PDB entry 7A4P | electron microscopy, 4.20 A resolution (low resolution: residue-level contacts below are approximate; hydrogen-bond / salt-bridge calls are withheld) | chains B and C of the 20 polymer chains in the assembly

== Chain B ==
Protein: Photosystem I P700 chlorophyll a apoprotein A2
From: Chlorella ohadii
Notes: EC 1.97.1.12
UniProt: W8SUA3 (W8SUA3_CHLSO); residues 4-734 here correspond to UniProt positions 3-733 (UniProt number = residue number - 1)
Chain sequence (731 residues; each row starts with the number of its first residue):
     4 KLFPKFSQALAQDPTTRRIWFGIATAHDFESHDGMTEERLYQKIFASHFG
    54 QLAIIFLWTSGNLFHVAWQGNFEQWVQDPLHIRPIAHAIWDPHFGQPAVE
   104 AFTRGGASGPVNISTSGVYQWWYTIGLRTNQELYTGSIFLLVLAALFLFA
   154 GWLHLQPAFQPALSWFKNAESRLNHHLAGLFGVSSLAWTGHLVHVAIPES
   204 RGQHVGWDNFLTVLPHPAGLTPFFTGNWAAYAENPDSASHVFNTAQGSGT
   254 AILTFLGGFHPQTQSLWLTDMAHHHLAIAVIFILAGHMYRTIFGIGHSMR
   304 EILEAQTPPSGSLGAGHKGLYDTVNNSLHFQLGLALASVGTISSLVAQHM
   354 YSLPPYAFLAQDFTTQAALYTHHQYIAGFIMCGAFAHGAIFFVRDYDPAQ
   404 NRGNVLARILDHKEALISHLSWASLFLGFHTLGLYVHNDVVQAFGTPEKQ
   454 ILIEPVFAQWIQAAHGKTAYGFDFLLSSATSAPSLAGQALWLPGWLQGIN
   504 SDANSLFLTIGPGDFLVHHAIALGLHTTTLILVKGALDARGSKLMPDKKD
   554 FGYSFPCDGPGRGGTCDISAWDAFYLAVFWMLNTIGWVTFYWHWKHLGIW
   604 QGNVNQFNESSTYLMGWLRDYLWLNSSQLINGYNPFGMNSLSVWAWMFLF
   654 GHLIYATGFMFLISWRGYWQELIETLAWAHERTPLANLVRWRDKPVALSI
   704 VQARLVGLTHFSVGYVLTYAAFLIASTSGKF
Construct notes: conflict Lys4 (Thr3 in W8SUA3), Leu5 (Lys4 in W8SUA3), Ala241 (Val240 in W8SUA3), Ala402 (Glu401 in W8SUA3), Gln403 (Ala402 in W8SUA3)
Bound ions: chlorophyll a Mg (25 sites), coordinated by His30, His51, His68, Asp94, His96, His157, His178, His197, His276, His277, His278, His290, His300, His352, His375, His376 and 9 more; 4Fe-4S cluster Fe: Cys560, Cys569 (shared with 2 residues of chain A)
Ligand contacts:
  - beta-carotene (BCR), molecule 1: Phe6, Ile26, Val692
  - beta-carotene (BCR), molecule 2: Leu55, Ile58, Phe59, Trp61, Phe150, Gly182, Leu183, Val186, Ser187
  - beta-carotene (BCR), molecule 3: Phe59, Thr62, Leu66, Trp124, Trp125, Ile128, Leu130, Gly139, Phe142, Leu143, Trp210
  - beta-carotene (BCR), molecule 4: Leu189, Leu223, Phe226, Phe227, Val283, Ile286, Leu287, His290, Ile298
  - beta-carotene (BCR), molecule 5: Phe333, Leu337, Ala340, Thr344, Met384, Ala387, Phe388, Gly391, Phe394, Phe395, Leu409, Ala539
  - beta-carotene (BCR), molecule 6: Ile412, Val536, Leu540
  - beta-carotene (BCR), molecule 7: Phe432, Leu435, Val439
  - beta-carotene (BCR), molecule 8: Trp649, Met650, Phe653, Trp672, Leu675, Ile676, Leu679
  - chlorophyll a isomer (CL0): Leu621, Leu625, Trp626
  - chlorophyll a (CLA), molecule 1: Phe6, Phe9, Gly25, Ile26, Ala29, His30, Phe32, His35, Ser50, Gln54, Ile57
  - chlorophyll a (CLA), molecule 2: Thr19, Ile22, Trp23, Ile676, Leu679, Ala680, His683, Val692, Arg693, Trp694, Arg695, Asp696, Pro698, Val699
  - chlorophyll a (CLA), molecule 3: Trp23, Phe653, Leu656, Ile657, Thr660, Met663, Phe664, Leu701, Val709, Thr712, His713, Val716
  - chlorophyll a (CLA), molecule 4: Ala27, His30, Asp31, His332, Leu335, Leu339, Phe382, Ile383, Cys385, Gly386, Ala389, His390, Ile393, Arg397, Tyr556, Trp574, Phe577, Thr712, Val716, Leu720
  - chlorophyll a (CLA), molecule 5: His30, Phe32, Glu33, Tyr44, Ile47, Ser50, His51, Gln54, Leu55, Ile58, Phe169, Arg175, His179, Leu183, Phe184, Leu331, His332, Gln334, Leu335, Ala338, Leu339, Val342
  - chlorophyll a (CLA), molecule 6: His30, Gln54, Ile57, Ile58, Trp61, Leu339, Ile379, Phe382, Ile383
  - chlorophyll a (CLA), molecule 7: Phe48, Phe52, Leu146, Leu149, Phe150, Ala153, Leu156, His157, Ala161, Phe162, Pro164, Trp168
  - chlorophyll a (CLA), molecule 8: Phe48, His51, Phe52, Leu55, Trp124, Trp168, Phe169, Asn171, Ser174, Arg175, His178, His179, Gly182, Leu183, Phe184, Tyr359
  - chlorophyll a (CLA), molecule 9: Ile57, Leu60, Trp61, Ser63, Gly64, Phe67, His68, Trp71, Gln72, His90, Ala91, Trp93, Leu144
  - chlorophyll a (CLA), molecule 10: Ile58, Trp61, Thr62, Ser119, Gly120, Val121, Trp124, Val186, Ser187, Ala190, Val342, Ile345, Ser346, Val349, Met353, Tyr359, Leu372, His375, His376, Ile379, Ile383
  - chlorophyll a (CLA), molecule 11: Trp61, Asn65, His68, Val69, Ala89, His90, Asn115, Ile116, Ser117, Thr118, Ser119, Val121, Val646, Trp647, Met650
  - chlorophyll a (CLA), molecule 12: Trp61, Asn65, Thr118, Ser119, Ala371, Leu372, Thr374, His375, Tyr378, Ile379, Phe382, Trp647, Met650, Val719, Leu720, Tyr722, Ala723, Ile727
  - chlorophyll a (CLA), molecule 13: His90, Ala91, Ile92, Trp93, Asp94, His96, Phe97, Phe105, Asn115, Ser645, Val646, Trp649
  - chlorophyll a (CLA), molecule 14: Trp124, Thr127, Ile128, Leu183, Phe184, Ser187, Ser188, Trp191, Leu269, Met274, His277, His278, Ile281, Phe285, Ile345, Leu348, Val349, His352, Met353, Pro358, Tyr359
  - chlorophyll a (CLA), molecule 15: Ile128, Gly129, Leu130, Glu135, Thr138, Gly139, Phe142, Ser187, Ala190, Trp191, Gly193, His194, His197, Val198, Val208, Gly209, Trp210, Phe213
  - chlorophyll a (CLA), molecule 16: Trp168, Asn171, Ser174, His178, Thr294, Ile295, Phe296
  - chlorophyll a (CLA), molecule 17: Ala172, Arg175, Leu176, His179, Leu180, Phe184, Met302, Leu306, Tyr324, Val327, Asn328, Leu337, Ala338, Ser341, Val342, Ile345
  - chlorophyll a (CLA), molecule 18: Leu176, Leu180, Phe184, Ile284, Phe285, Ala288, Met291, Tyr292, Met302, Ile305, Leu306
  - chlorophyll a (CLA), molecule 19: Asn177, His178, Ala181, Gly182, Val186, Ile286, His290, Tyr292, Thr294, Phe296, Ile298
  - chlorophyll a (CLA), molecule 20: Val186, Leu189, Ala190, Thr192, Gly193, Val196, His197, Phe213, Leu214, Val216, Leu217, Pro218, His219, Gly222, Leu223, Phe227, Tyr234, Leu256, Leu279
  - chlorophyll a (CLA), molecule 21: Phe226, Trp231, Ala232, Tyr234, Ala235, Leu256, Phe258, His276, Leu279, Ala280, Val283, Ile284, Leu287, Leu493
  - chlorophyll a (CLA), molecule 22: Thr257, Phe258, Gly260, Leu269, Asp273, Met274, His276, His277, Ala280, Ile281, Ile284, His352, Leu356, Trp494, Trp498
  - chlorophyll a (CLA), molecule 23: Leu287, His290, Met291, Ile298, Gly299, His300
  - chlorophyll a (CLA), molecule 24: Met291, His300, Glu304, Ile305, Ala308, Gln309
  - chlorophyll a (CLA), molecule 25: Ile305, Leu306, Gln309, Leu316, His320, Leu323, Val327, Phe333, Val408, Leu409, Ile412
  - chlorophyll a (CLA), molecule 26: Ala308, Gln309, Thr310, Pro311, Pro312, Ser315, Leu316
  - chlorophyll a (CLA), molecule 27: Ser315, Leu316, Val408, Arg411, Ile412, Asp414, His415, Ala418, Leu419, His422
  - chlorophyll a (CLA), molecule 28: Leu337, Ala340, Ser341, Thr344, Ile345, Leu348, Gln351, His352, Tyr354, Ser355, Leu356, Trp498, Leu509, Phe510
  - chlorophyll a (CLA), molecule 29: Thr344, Ser347, Leu348, Gln351, Gln377, Gly381, Met384, Phe388, Leu528, Thr531, Thr532, Leu535, Met584, Thr587, Ile588
  - chlorophyll a (CLA), molecule 30: Gln351, Tyr354, Tyr373, Gln377, Phe460, Ala461, Trp463, Ile464, Gln465, Phe510, Leu511, Ile513, His521, Ile524, Leu528, Val591, Tyr594, Trp595, Lys598
  - chlorophyll a (CLA), molecule 31: Ala418, His422, Trp425
  - chlorophyll a (CLA), molecule 32: Leu419, His422, Leu423, Trp425, Ala426, Ala525, Leu528, His529, Thr532
  - chlorophyll a (CLA), molecule 33: Ser421, Ser424, Trp425, Leu428, Phe432
  - chlorophyll a (CLA), molecule 34: Ser424, Ser427, Leu428, Gly431, Phe432, Leu435, Leu526, Thr530, Leu533, Ile534, Leu579, Phe582, Trp583
  - chlorophyll a (CLA), molecule 35: Trp425, Phe429, Leu430, Glu457, Pro458, Val459, Phe460, Ala461, Asp517, Phe518, His521, His522, Ala525, His529
  - chlorophyll a (CLA), molecule 36: Trp425, Leu428, Phe429, Phe432, His433
  - chlorophyll a (CLA), molecule 37: His433, Gly436, Leu437, Val439, His440, Val443, Lys452, Ile454
  - chlorophyll a (CLA), molecule 38: Thr434, Leu435, Tyr438, Ala523, Leu526, Asn586, Trp590, Phe593, Leu617, Trp620, Leu625, Ser629, Ile633, Phe651, His655, Tyr658, Tyr718, Thr721, Tyr722, Phe725
  - chlorophyll a (CLA), molecule 39: Leu435, Val439, Asp442, Val443, Leu526, Phe582, Trp583, Asn586, Trp590, Leu617, Leu621, Tyr658, Phe714
  - chlorophyll a (CLA), molecule 40: Phe460, Trp463, Phe477
  - chlorophyll a (CLA), molecule 41: Trp463, Ile464, Ala467, His468, Leu478, Leu479, Trp494, Trp498
  - chlorophyll a (CLA), molecule 42: Leu478, Ala485, Pro486, Ala489, Gly490, Leu493, Trp494
  - chlorophyll a (CLA), molecule 43: Trp649, Leu652, Phe653, His655, Leu656, Tyr658, Ala659, Phe662
  - chlorophyll a (CLA), molecule 44: Leu656, Ala659, Thr660, Phe662, Met663, Ile666, Tyr671, Trp672, Leu675
  - chlorophyll a (CLA), molecule 45: Leu679, Ala682, His683, Thr686, Ala689, Val692
  - chlorophyll a (CLA), molecule 46: Trp681, Ala682, Arg685, Thr686, Pro687
  - chlorophyll a (CLA), molecule 47: Pro687, Leu688, Ala689
  - beta,beta-caroten-4-one (ECH): Ile57, Leu60, Leu151
  - phylloquinone (PQN): Trp23, Met663, Phe664, Ser667, Trp668, Arg669, Trp672, Ile676, Ala700, Leu701, Ser702, Ala706
  - phosphatidylethanolamine (PTY): Phe429, His433, Thr434, Leu437, Ile454, Ile456, Phe518, His522
  - 4Fe-4S cluster (SF4): Cys560, Gly562, Pro563, Thr568, Cys569, Trp668, Arg707

== Chain C ==
Protein: Photosystem I iron-sulfur center
From: Chlorella ohadii
Notes: EC 1.97.1.12
UniProt: W8SKM2 (W8SKM2_CHLSO); numbering as in UniProt (aligned over 2-81)
Chain sequence (80 residues; each row starts with the number of its first residue):
     2 SHTVKIYDTCIGCTQCVRACPTDVLEMVPWDGCKANQIASAPRTEDCVGC
    52 KRCESACPTDFLSVRVYLGSETTRSMGLAY
Bound ions: 4Fe-4S cluster Fe site 1: Cys11, Cys14, Cys17, Cys58; 4Fe-4S cluster Fe site 2: Cys21, Cys48, Cys51, Cys54
Ligand contacts:
  - 4Fe-4S cluster (SF4), molecule 1: Val5, Cys21, Pro22, Thr23, Val25, Leu26, Asp47, Cys48, Val49, Gly50, Cys51, Lys52, Arg53, Cys54, Val67
  - 4Fe-4S cluster (SF4), molecule 2: Ile7, Cys11, Ile12, Gly13, Cys14, Thr15, Gln16, Cys17, Met28, Ala40, Cys58, Pro59, Thr60, Ser64, Val65

== Interface between chain B and chain C ==
Pairs across the interface (33; chain B residue first):
  Ala12(B) with Ser71(C)
  Asp16(B) with Glu72(C)
  Pro17(B) with Glu72(C); Thr74(C)
  Thr18(B) with Leu79(C)
  Arg20(B) with Glu72(C); Met77(C)
  Met548(B) with Arg66(C)
  Pro549(B) with Phe62(C)
  Asp550(B) with Phe62(C); Arg66(C)
  Phe554(B) with Arg66(C); Val67(C); Tyr68(C)
  Asp561(B) with Lys52(C); Glu55(C); Arg66(C)
  Gly562(B) with Lys52(C)
  Pro563(B) with Cys51(C)
  Gly564(B) with Ser56(C)
  Arg565(B) with Phe62(C); Leu63(C)
  Arg669(B) with Met77(C)
  Gln673(B) with Leu79(C); Tyr81(C)
  Glu677(B) with Ala80(C); Tyr81(C)
  Ala680(B) with Tyr81(C)
  Glu684(B) with Tyr81(C)
  Lys697(B) with Tyr81(C)
  Pro698(B) with Tyr81(C)
  Val699(B) with Leu79(C); Tyr81(C)
Interface residues without a listed pair, chain B (24 interface residues in all): Leu547, Asp553
Interface residues without a listed pair, chain C (17 interface residues in all): Thr73

== Overview ==
Chain B and chain C form an interface of 24 and 17 residues respectively. Chain B binds chlorophyll a isomer,
47 copies of chlorophyll a, 8 copies of beta-carotene, 4Fe-4S cluster and phylloquinone among other ligands.
Bound to chain C: 4Fe-4S cluster.
Chain B is Photosystem I P700 chlorophyll a apoprotein A2 and chain C is Photosystem I iron-sulfur center,
both from Chlorella ohadii; the structure, Structure of small high-light grown Chlorella ohadii photosystem I,
was determined by electron microscopy (same publication as 6ZZX and 6ZZY).
